Entry 6I5K (X-ray diffraction, 2.30 A resolution); this record covers chain A.

[Chain A]
Molecule: Dual specificity protein kinase CLK1
From: Homo sapiens
Notes: EC 2.7.12.1
UniProt: P49759 (CLK1_HUMAN); residue numbers follow UniProt; this construct covers 148-484
Amino-acid sequence (339 residues; numbered -1 to 484; 147 numbers in that range are skipped by the numbering (no residue carries them; nothing is unmodelled there); the number before each row is that of its first residue; numbers below 1 keep their minus sign (Ser-1 is residue -1)):
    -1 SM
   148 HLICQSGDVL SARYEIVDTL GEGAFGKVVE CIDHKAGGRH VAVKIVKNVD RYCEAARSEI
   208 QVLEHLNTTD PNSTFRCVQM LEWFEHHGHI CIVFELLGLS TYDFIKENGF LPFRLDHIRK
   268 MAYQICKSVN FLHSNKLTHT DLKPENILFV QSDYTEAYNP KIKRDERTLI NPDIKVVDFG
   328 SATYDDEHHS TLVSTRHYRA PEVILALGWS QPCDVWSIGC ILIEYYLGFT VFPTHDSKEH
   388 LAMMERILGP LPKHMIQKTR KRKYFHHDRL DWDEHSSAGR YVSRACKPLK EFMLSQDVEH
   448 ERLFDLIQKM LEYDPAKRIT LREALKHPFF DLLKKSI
Not modelled in the structure: 483-484
Sequence notes: expression tag (-1 to 0); conflict Ala432 (Arg in P49759)
Curated features (UniProtKB/Swiss-Prot):
  - active site: Asp288 (Proton acceptor)
  - binding site (ATP): Leu167 to Val175, Lys191
Small-molecule neighbours: H3H (5-(1-methylpyrazol-4-yl)-3-(3-propan-2-yloxyphenyl)furo[3,2-b]pyridine): Leu167, Gly168, Glu169, Phe172, Val175, Ala189, Lys191, Glu206, Val225, Phe241, Glu242, Leu243, Leu244, Gly245, Leu246, Ser247, Asp250, Glu292, Asn293, Leu295, Val324, Asp325

[Overview]
Chain A binds compound H3H. UniProt lists active-site residue Asp288 and 10 ATP-binding residues.
Chain A is Dual specificity protein kinase CLK1 (Homo sapiens); the structure, Crystal structure of CLK1 in
complexed with furo[3,2-b]pyridine compound VN345 (derivative of compound 12h), was determined by X-ray
diffraction together with 6I5H, 6I5I and 6I5L from the same study.
